PDB entry 7K1N | electron microscopy, 3.90 A resolution | chains A and G of the 7 polymer chains in the assembly

Chain A:
Name: DNA-dependent protein kinase catalytic subunit
From: Homo sapiens
Notes: EC 2.7.11.1
UniProtKB: P78527 (PRKDC_HUMAN); numbering as in UniProt (aligned over 1-4128)
Sequence (4128 residues; row label = number of the first residue in the row):
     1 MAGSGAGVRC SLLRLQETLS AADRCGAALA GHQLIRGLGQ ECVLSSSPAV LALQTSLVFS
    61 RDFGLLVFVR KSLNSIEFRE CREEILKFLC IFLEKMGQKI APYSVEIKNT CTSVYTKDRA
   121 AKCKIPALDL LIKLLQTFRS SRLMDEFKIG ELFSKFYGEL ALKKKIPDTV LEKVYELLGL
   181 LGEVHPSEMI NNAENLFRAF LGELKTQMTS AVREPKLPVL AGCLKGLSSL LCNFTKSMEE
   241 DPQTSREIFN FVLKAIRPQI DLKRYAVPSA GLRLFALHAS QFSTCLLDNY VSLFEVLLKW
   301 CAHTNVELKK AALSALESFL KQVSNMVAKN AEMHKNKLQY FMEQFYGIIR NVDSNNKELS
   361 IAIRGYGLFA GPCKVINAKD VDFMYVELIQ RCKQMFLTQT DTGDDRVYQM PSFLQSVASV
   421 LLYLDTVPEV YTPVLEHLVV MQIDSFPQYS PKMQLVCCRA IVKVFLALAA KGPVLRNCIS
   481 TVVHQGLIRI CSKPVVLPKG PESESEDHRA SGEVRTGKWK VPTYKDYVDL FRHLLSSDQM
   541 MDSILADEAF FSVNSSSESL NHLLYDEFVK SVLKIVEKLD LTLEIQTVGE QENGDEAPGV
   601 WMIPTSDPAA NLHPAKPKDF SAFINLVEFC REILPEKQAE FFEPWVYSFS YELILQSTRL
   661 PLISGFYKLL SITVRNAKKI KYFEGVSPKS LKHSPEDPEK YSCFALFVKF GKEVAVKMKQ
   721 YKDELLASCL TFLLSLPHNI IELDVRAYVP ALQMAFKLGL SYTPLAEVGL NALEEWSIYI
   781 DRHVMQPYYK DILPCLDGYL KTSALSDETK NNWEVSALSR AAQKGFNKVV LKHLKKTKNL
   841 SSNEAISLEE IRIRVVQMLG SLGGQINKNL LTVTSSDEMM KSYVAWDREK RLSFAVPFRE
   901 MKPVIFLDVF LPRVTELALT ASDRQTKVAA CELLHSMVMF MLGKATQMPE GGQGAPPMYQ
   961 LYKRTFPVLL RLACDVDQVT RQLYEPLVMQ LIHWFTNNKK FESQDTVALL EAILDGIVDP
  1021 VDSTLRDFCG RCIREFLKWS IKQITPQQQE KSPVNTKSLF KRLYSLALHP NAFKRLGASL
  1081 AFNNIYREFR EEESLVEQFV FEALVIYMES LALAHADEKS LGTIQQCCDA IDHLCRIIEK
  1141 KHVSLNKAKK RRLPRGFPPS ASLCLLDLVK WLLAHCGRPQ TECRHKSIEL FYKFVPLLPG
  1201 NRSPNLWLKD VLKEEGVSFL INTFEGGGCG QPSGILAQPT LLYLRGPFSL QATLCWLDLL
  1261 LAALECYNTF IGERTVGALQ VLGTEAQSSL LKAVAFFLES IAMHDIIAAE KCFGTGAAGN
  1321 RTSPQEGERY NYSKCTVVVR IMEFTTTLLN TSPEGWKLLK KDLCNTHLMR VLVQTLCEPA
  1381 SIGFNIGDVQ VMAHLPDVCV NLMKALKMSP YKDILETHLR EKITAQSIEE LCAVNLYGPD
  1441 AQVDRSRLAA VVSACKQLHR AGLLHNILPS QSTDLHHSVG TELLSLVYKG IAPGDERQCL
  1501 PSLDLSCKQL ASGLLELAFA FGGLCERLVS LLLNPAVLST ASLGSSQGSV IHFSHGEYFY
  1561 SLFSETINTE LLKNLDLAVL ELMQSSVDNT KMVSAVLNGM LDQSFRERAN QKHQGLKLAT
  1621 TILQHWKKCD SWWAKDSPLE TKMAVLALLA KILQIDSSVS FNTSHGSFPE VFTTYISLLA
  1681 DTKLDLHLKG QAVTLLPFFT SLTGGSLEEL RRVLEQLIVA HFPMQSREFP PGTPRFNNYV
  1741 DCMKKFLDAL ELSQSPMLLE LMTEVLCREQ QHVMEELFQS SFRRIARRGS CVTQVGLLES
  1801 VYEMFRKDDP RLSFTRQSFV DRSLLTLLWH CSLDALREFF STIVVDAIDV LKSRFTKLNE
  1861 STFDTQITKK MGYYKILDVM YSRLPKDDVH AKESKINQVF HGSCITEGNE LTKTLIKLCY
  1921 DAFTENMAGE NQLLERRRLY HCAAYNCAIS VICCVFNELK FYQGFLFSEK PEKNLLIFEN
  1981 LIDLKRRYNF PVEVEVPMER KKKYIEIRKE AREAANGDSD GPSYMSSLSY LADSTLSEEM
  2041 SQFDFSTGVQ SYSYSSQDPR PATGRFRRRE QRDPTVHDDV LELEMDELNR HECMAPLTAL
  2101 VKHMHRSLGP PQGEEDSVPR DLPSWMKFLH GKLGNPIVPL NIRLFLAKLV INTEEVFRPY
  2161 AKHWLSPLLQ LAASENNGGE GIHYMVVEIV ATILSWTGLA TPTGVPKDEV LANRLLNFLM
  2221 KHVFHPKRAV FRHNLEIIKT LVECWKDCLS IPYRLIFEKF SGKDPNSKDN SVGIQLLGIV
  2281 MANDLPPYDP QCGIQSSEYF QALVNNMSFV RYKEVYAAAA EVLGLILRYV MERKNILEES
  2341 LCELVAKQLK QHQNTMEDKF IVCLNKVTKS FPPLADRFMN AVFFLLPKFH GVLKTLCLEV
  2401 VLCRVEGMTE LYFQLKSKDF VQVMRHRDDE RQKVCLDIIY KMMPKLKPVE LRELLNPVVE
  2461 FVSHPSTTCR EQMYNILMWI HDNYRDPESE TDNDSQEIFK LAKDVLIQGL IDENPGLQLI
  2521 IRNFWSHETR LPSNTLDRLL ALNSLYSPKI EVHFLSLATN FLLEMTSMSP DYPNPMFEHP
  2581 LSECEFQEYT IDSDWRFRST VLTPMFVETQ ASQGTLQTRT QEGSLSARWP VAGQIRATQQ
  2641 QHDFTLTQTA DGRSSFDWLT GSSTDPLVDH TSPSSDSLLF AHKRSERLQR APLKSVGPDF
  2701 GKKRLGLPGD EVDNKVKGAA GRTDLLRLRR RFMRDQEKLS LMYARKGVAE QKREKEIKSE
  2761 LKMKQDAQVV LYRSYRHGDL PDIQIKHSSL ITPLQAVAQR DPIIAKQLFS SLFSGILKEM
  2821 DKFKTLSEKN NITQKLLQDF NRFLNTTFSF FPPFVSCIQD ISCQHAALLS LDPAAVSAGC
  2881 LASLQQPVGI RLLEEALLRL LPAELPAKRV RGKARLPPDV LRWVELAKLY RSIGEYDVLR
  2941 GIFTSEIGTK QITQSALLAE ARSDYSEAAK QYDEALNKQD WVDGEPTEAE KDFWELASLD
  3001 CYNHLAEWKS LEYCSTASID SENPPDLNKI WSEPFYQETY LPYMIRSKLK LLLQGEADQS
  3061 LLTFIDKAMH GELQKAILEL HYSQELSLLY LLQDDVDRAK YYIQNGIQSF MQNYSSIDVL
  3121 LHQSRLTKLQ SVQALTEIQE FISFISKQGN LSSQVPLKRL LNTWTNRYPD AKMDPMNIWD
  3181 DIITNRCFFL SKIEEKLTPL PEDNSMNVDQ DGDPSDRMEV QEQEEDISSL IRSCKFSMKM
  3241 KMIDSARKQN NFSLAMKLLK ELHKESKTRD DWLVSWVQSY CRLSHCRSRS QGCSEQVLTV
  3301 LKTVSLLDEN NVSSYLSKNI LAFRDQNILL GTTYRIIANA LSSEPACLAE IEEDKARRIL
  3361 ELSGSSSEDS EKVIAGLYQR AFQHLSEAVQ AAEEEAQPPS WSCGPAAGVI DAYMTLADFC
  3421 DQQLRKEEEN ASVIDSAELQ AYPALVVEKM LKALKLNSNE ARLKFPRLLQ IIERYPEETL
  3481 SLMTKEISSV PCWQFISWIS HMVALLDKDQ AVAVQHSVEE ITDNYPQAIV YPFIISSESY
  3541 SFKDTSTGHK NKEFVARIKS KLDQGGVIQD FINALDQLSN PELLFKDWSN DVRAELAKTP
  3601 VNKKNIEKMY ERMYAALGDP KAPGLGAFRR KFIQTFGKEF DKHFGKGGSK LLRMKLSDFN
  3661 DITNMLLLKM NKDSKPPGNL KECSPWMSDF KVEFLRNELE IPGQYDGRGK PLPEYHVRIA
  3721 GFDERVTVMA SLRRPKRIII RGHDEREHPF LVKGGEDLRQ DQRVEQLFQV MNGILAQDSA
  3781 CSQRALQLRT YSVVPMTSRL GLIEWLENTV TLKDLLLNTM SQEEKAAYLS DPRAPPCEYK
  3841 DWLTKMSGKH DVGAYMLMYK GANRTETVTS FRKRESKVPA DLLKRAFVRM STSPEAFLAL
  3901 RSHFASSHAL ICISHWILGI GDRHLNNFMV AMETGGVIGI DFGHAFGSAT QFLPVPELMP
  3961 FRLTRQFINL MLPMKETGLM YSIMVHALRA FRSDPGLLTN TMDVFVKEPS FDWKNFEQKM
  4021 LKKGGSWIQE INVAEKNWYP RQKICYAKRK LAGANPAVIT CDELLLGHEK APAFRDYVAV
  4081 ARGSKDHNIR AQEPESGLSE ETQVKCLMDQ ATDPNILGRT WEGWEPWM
Not modelled in the structure: 1-6, 495-517, 547-558, 588-601, 686-699, 802-813, 948-955, 1231-1240, 1304-1322, 1495-1500, 1542-1551, 1995-2033, 2049-2081, 2109-2119, 2581-2783, 2900-2916, 3199-3225, 3363-3368, 3392-3405, 3430-3439
What the authors report for this chain:
  - binding site for the 24-nt DNA strand: Asn356, Lys357
  - binding site for the 16-nt DNA strand (chain G): Lys518, Trp519, Lys520
  - post-translational modification sites: Ser56, Ser72, Thr946, Ser1003, Ser3205, Thr3950 (citing earlier work)
  - disease-associated variants - L3062R: decreased catalytic activity (citing earlier work)

Chain G:
Molecule: 16-nt DNA strand
Sequence (16 nucleotides; each row starts with the number of its first residue):
    25 AAGCAGTAGA GCATGC

How chain A and chain G interact:
Pairs across the interface (5):
  Lys263(A) with DG33(G), sugar contact
  Arg264(A) with DG33(G), phosphate contact
  Lys518(A) with DC40(G), salt bridge to the phosphate
  Trp519(A) with DC40(G), base contact
  Lys520(A) with DC40(G), sugar contact
Other interface residues (no listed pair), chain A (8 interface residues in all): Tyr265, Asn305, Arg2228
Other interface residues (no listed pair), chain G (5 interface residues in all): DA32, DA34, DA37

In short:
The interface between chain A and chain G involves 8 residues on one side and 5 on the other, with 1 salt
bridge. Its one salt-bridged contact is Lys518(A)-DC40(G). The paper reports a binding site for the 16-nt DNA
strand (chain G) at Lys518(A), Trp519(A) and Lys520(A); L3062R of chain A reduces catalytic activity.
Here chain A is DNA-dependent protein kinase catalytic subunit (Homo sapiens) and chain G is a 16-nt DNA
strand. Entry 7K1N (CryoEM structure of inactivated-form DNA-PK (Complex V)) was determined by electron
microscopy together with 7K0Y, 7K17, 7K19, 7K1B, 7K1J and 7K1K from the same study.
